Entry 8TMB (electron microscopy, 3.60 A resolution); this record covers chains E and H of the 7 polymer chains in the assembly.

== Chain E ==
Name: Cobalt/magnesium transport protein CorA
Organism: Thermotoga maritima
Reference sequence: Q9WZ31 (CORA_THEMA); residue numbers follow UniProt; this construct covers 1-351
Chain sequence (373 residues; numbered -21 to 351; the number before each row is that of its first residue; numbers below 1 keep their minus sign (Met-21 is residue -21)):
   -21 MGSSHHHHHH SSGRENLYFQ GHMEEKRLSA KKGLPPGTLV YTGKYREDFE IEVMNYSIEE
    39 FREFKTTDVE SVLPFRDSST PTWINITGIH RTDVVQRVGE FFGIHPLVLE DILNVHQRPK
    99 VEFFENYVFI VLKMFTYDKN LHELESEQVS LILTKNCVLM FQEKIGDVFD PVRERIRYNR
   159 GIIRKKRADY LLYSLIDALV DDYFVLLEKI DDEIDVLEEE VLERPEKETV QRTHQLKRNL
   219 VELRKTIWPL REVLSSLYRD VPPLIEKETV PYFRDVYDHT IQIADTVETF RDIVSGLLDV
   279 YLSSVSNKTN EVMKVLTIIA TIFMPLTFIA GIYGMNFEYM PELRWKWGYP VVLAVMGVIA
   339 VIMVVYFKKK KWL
Not modelled in the structure: -21 to 0
Sequence notes: initiating methionine (-21); expression tag (-20 to 0)
Ion coordination: Mg2+ site 1 near Glu88 (its only coordinating residue here); Mg2+ site 2 near Asp89 (its only coordinating residue here)
Curated features (UniProtKB/Swiss-Prot):
  - motif: Gly312 to Asn314 (Probable selectivity filter)
  - site: Asn288 (Essential for ion permeation), Leu294 (Important for closing the ion permeation pathway in the closed state), Thr295 (Threonine that confers selectivity for Co(2+) transport)
  - mutagenesis: Asp89 (D89F/K: Decreases ion transport), Asp253 (D253K: Increases protein stability. Decreases ion transport), Leu280 (L280A: Decreases ion transport), Asn288 (N288L: Abolishes Co(2+) uptake), Met291 (M291A: No effect on ion transport), Leu294 (L294A/V: Increases ion transport by suppression of an obstruction in the transmembrane ion permeation pathway), Thr295 (T295L: Strongly reduces Co(2+) uptake. Abolishes Co(2+) uptake; when associated with L-299; T295M: Strongly reduces Co(2+) uptake ...), Thr299 (T299L: Reduces Co(2+) uptake. Abolishes Co(2+) uptake; when associated with L-295; T299M: No effect on Co(2+) uptake; T299S: Abolishes Co(2+) uptake), Pro303 (P303A/G/I: Increases ion transport by suppression of a kink in the transmembrane ion permeation pathway), Thr305 (T305L: Abolishes Co(2+) uptake), Ile310 (I310A: Increases ion transport), Tyr311 (Y311A: Abolishes pentamerization. Abolishes ion transport; Y311F: No effect on pentamerization. No effect on ion transport), 7 further mutagenesis entries in UniProt

== Chain H ==
Name: sAB C12 Heavy Chain
Organism: Homo sapiens
Chain sequence (241 residues; each row starts with the number of its first residue):
     1 EISEVQLVES GGGLVQPGGS LRLSCAASGF NIYYSSIHWV RQAPGKGLEW VASIYSYSGY
    61 TSYADSVKGR FTISADTSKN TAYLQMNSLR AEDTAVYYCA RSFYVFKRGT KYPYYNYPAM
   121 DYWGQGTLVT VSSASTKGPS VFPLAPSSKS TSGGTAALGC LVKDYFPEPV TVSWNSGALT
   181 SGVHTFPAVL QSSGLYSLSS VVTVPSSSLG TQTYICNVNH KPSNTKVDKK VEPKSCDKTH
   241 T
Not modelled in the structure: 1-4, 132-241
Disulfides: Cys25-Cys99

== Chain E / chain H interface ==
Pairs across the interface - 10 pairs, chain E then chain H:
  Gly159(E) with Phe106(H)
  Ile160(E) with Lys107(H); Tyr114(H), hydrophobic
  Lys163(E) with Val105(H)
  Tyr168(E) with Lys107(H)
  Tyr171(E) with Lys107(H), hydrogen bond
  Pro249(E) with Thr110(H)
  Tyr250(E) with Lys107(H); Thr110(H)
  Asp253(E) with Gly109(H)
Interface residues without a listed pair, chain E (11 interface residues in all): Asn157, Asp175, Arg252
Interface residues without a listed pair, chain H (7 interface residues in all): Lys111

== Summary ==
The interface between chain E and chain H involves 11 residues on one side and 7 on the other, with 1 hydrogen
bond. Its one hydrogen-bonded contact is Tyr171(E)-Lys107(H). Curated annotation (UniProt) lists 19
mutagenesis sites on chain E.
Here chain E is Cobalt/magnesium transport protein CorA (Thermotoga maritima) and chain H is sAB C12 Heavy
Chain (Homo sapiens). Entry 8TMB (Cryo-EM structure of CorA in complex with conformation-specific synthetic
antibody C12 and 20 mM MgCl2, State ...) was determined by electron microscopy.
